Entry 2HHK (X-ray diffraction, 2.50 A resolution); this record covers chains L and M of the 3 polymer chains in the assembly.

# Chain L
Molecule: Reaction center protein L chain
From: Rhodobacter sphaeroides
UniProtKB: P0C0Y8 (RCEL_RHOSH); numbering as in UniProt (aligned over 1-281)
Amino-acid sequence (281 residues; numbered 1 to 281; the number before each row is that of its first residue):
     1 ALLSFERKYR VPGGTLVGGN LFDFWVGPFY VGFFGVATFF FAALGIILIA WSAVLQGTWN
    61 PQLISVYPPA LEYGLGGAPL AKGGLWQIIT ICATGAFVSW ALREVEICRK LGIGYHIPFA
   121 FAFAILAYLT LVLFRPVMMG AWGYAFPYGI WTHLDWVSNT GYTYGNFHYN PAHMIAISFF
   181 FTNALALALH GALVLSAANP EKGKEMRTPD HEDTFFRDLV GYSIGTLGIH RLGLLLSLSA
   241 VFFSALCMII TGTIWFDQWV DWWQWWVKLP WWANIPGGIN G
Bound ions: bacteriochlorophyll a Mg site 1 near His153 (its only coordinating residue here); bacteriochlorophyll a Mg site 2 near His173 (its only coordinating residue here); Fe ion: His190, His230 (shared with His219(M), Glu234(M), His266(M) of chain M)
Residues lining bound ligands:
  - bacteriochlorophyll a (BCL), molecule 1: Ile46, Ile49, Phe97, Tyr128, Leu131, Phe146, Ile150, Trp151, His153, Leu154, Trp156, Val157
  - bacteriochlorophyll a (BCL), molecule 2: Phe97, Phe121, Ala124, Ile125, Ala127, Tyr128, Leu131, Trp156, Val157, Ser158, Thr160, Gly161, Tyr162, Asn166, Phe167, His168, His173, Ala176, Ile177, Phe180, Phe181, Val241, Ser244, Ala245, Cys247, Met248
  - bacteriochlorophyll a (BCL), molecule 3: Val157, Tyr162, His168, Phe181
  - bacteriochlorophyll a (BCL), molecule 4: His168, Met174, Ile177, Ser178, Phe181, Thr182, Leu185
  - bacteriopheophytin a (BPH), molecule 1: Thr38, Phe41, Ala42, Gly45, Ile49, Ile89, Cys92, Ala93, Ala96, Phe97, Trp100, Glu104, Ile117, Ala120, Phe121, Phe123, Ala124, Tyr128, Phe146, Tyr148, Gly149, Ile150, His153, Phe180, Ser237, Leu238, Val241
  - bacteriopheophytin a (BPH), molecule 2: Phe181, Ala184, Leu185, Ala188, Leu189, Phe216, Leu219, Val220
  - dibrominated phosphatidylglycerol (PGK; (1R)-2-{[{[(2R)-2,3-dihydroxypropyl]oxy}(hydroxy)phosphoryl]oxy}-1-[(palmitoyloxy)methyl]ethyl (9S,10S)-9,10-dibromooctadecanoate): Leu185, Val220, Gly221, Tyr222
  - phosphatidylglycerol (PGT; (1S)-2-{[{[(2R)-2,3-dihydroxypropyl]oxy}(hydroxy)phosphoryl]oxy}-1-[(palmitoyloxy)methyl]ethyl stearate): Ile49, Pro61, Gln62, Ile64, Tyr148, Gly149, Ile150
  - ubiquinone-10 (U10), molecule 1: Phe29, Tyr30, Val31, Gly35, Thr38, Phe39, Trp100, Arg103
  - ubiquinone-10 (U10), molecule 2: Pro171, Met174, Ile175, Ser178, Phe179, Thr182, Leu185, Ala186, Leu189, His190, Leu193, Val194, Glu212, Asp213, Phe216, Val220, Tyr222, Ser223, Ile224, Gly225, Thr226, Ile229, Leu232, Leu236, Trp262, Trp263

# Chain M
Molecule: Reaction center protein M chain
From: Rhodobacter sphaeroides
UniProtKB: P0C0Y9 (RCEM_RHOSH); residues 1-307 here = UniProt positions 1-307
Amino-acid sequence (307 residues; row label = number of the first residue in the row):
     1 AEYQNIFSQV QVRGPADLGM TEDVNLANRS GVGPFSTLLG WFGNAQLGPI YLGSLGVLSL
    61 FSGLMWFFTI GIWFWYQAGW NPAVFLRDLF FFSLEPPAPE YGLSFAAPLK EGGLWLIASF
   121 FMFVAVWSWW GRTYLRAQAL GMGKHTAWAF LSAIWLWMVL GFIRPILMGS WSEAVPYGIF
   181 SHLDWTNNFS LVHGNLFYNP FHGLSIAFLY GSALLFAMHG ATILAVSRFG GERELEQIAD
   241 RGTAAERAAL FWRWTMGFNA TMEGIHRWAI WMAVLVTLTG GIGILLSGTV VDNWYVWGQN
   301 HGMAPLN
Unresolved in the structure: 303-307
Bound ions: bacteriochlorophyll a Mg site 1 near His182 (its only coordinating residue here); bacteriochlorophyll a Mg site 2 near His202 (its only coordinating residue here); Fe ion: His219, Glu234, His266 (shared with His190(L), His230(L) of chain L)
Residues lining bound ligands:
  - bacteriochlorophyll a (BCL), molecule 1: Trp66, Met122, Val126, Phe150, Ala153, Ile154, Leu156, Trp157, Leu160, Trp185, Thr186, Asn187, Phe189, Ser190, Asn195, Leu196, Phe197, His202, Ser205, Ile206, Leu209, Tyr210, Val276, Thr277, Gly280, Gly281, Ile284
  - bacteriochlorophyll a (BCL), molecule 2: Met122, Trp157, Leu160, Val175, Ile179, His182, Leu183, Trp185, Thr186
  - bacteriochlorophyll a (BCL), molecule 3: Thr186, Phe197, Leu209, Tyr210
  - bacteriochlorophyll a (BCL), molecule 4: Phe197, Gly203, Ile206, Ala207, Tyr210, Gly211, Leu214
  - bacteriopheophytin a (BPH), molecule 1: Ser59, Leu60, Gly63, Leu64, Ala125, Val126, Trp129, Thr133, Thr146, Ala149, Phe150, Ala153, Ala273, Val274, Thr277
  - bacteriopheophytin a (BPH), molecule 2: Tyr210, Ala213, Leu214, Ala217, Met218, Trp252, Thr255, Met256
  - dibrominated phosphatidylglycerol (PGK; (1R)-2-{[{[(2R)-2,3-dihydroxypropyl]oxy}(hydroxy)phosphoryl]oxy}-1-[(palmitoyloxy)methyl]ethyl (9S,10S)-9,10-dibromooctadecanoate): Leu26, Ala27, Arg29, Ser30, Gly31, Val32, Gly33, Leu47, Gly48, Ile50, Trp129
  - phosphatidylglycerol (PGT; (1S)-2-{[{[(2R)-2,3-dihydroxypropyl]oxy}(hydroxy)phosphoryl]oxy}-1-[(palmitoyloxy)methyl]ethyl stearate): Pro200, Gly203, Leu204, Ala207, Phe208, Trp268, Trp271, Met272, Leu275
  - ubiquinone-10 (U10): Leu214, Leu215, Met218, His219, Thr222, Ile223, Ala245, Ala248, Ala249, Trp252, Met256, Phe258, Asn259, Ala260, Thr261, Met262, Ile265, Trp268, Met272

# Chain L / chain M interface
Pairs across the interface - 221 pairs, chain L then chain M:
  Ala1(L) with Arg253(M), hydrogen bond (backbone-side chain)
  Leu2(L) with Arg253(M)
  Leu3(L) with Leu250(M), hydrophobic; Arg253(M); Asn259(M)
  Phe5(L) with Arg241(M); Glu246(M); Leu250(M), hydrophobic
  Glu6(L) with Leu250(M); Arg253(M), salt bridge; Trp254(M), hydrogen bond
  Lys8(L) with Glu246(M), salt bridge
  Tyr9(L) with Thr243(M), hydrogen bond; Glu246(M), hydrogen bond; Arg247(M); Leu250(M), hydrophobic; Trp254(M)
  Arg10(L) with Arg253(M); Trp254(M)
  Trp25(L) with Trp254(M)
  Pro28(L) with Arg253(M); Trp254(M); Gly257(M)
  Phe29(L) with Trp254(M); Thr255(M); Met256(M); Gly257(M)
  Tyr30(L) with Trp254(M), hydrogen bond (backbone-backbone)
  Trp100(L) with Thr255(M)
  Arg103(L) with Trp254(M), hydrogen bond (side chain-backbone); Thr255(M), hydrogen bond (side chain-backbone)
  Glu104(L) with Phe251(M); Thr255(M)
  Ile107(L) with Phe251(M), hydrophobic; Trp254(M), hydrophobic; Thr255(M)
  Cys108(L) with Phe251(M), hydrophobic
  Lys110(L) with Trp254(M)
  Leu111(L) with Arg247(M), hydrogen bond (backbone-side chain); Phe251(M); Trp254(M), hydrophobic
  Gly112(L) with Arg228(M), hydrogen bond (backbone-side chain); Phe229(M)
  Ile113(L) with Ala225(M); Val226(M), hydrophobic; Arg228(M); Phe229(M), hydrophobic; Arg247(M); Phe251(M), hydrophobic
  Gly114(L) with Ala225(M), hydrogen bond (backbone-backbone); Arg228(M)
  Tyr115(L) with Glu2(M)
  His116(L) with Gln4(M), hydrogen bond (side chain-backbone); Ala221(M); Leu224(M); Ala225(M)
  Ile117(L) with Ala221(M), hydrophobic; Thr222(M); Phe251(M), hydrophobic; Trp252(M), hydrophobic
  Trp151(L) with Phe197(M)
  Leu154(L) with Phe197(M)
  Val157(L) with Phe197(M), hydrophobic
  Ser158(L) with Phe197(M)
  Tyr162(L) with Asn187(M), hydrogen bond; Leu191(M)
  Asn166(L) with Leu183(M); Asn187(M)
  His168(L) with Leu183(M), hydrogen bond (side chain-backbone); Thr186(M)
  Tyr169(L) with Phe180(M); Asp184(M), hydrogen bond
  Met174(L) with Phe180(M), hydrophobic; Leu183(M), hydrophobic
  Phe180(L) with Leu209(M); Ala213(M), hydrophobic
  Phe181(L) with Leu209(M), hydrophobic
  Asn183(L) with Ser212(M), hydrogen bond (side chain-backbone); Ala213(M); Phe216(M)
  Ala184(L) with Ala273(M)
  Ala186(L) with Phe216(M)
  Leu187(L) with Ser212(M); Phe216(M); Ala269(M), hydrophobic
  Ala188(L) with Ala273(M)
  His190(L) with His219(M); Glu234(M), salt bridge; His266(M), hydrogen bond
  Gly191(L) with His266(M)
  Ala192(L) with His145(M); Thr146(M); Ile270(M), hydrophobic
  Val194(L) with Glu234(M); Leu235(M); His266(M)
  Leu195(L) with His145(M); Glu263(M); His266(M); Arg267(M); Ile270(M), hydrophobic
  Ser196(L) with Met142(M); Gly143(M), hydrogen bond (backbone-backbone); His145(M)
  Ala197(L) with Met142(M), hydrophobic; Leu235(M), hydrophobic
  Ala198(L) with Leu235(M)
  Asn199(L) with Gly143(M); His145(M); Glu263(M), hydrogen bond; Arg267(M), hydrogen bond
  Pro200(L) with Gly141(M); Gly143(M)
  Glu201(L) with Gln138(M); Gly141(M), hydrogen bond (backbone-backbone); Met142(M); Lys144(M), salt bridge
  Lys204(L) with Gly141(M)
  Met206(L) with Leu235(M)
  Arg207(L) with Glu22(M), salt bridge; Leu140(M), hydrogen bond (side chain-backbone); Gly141(M); Met142(M); Leu235(M)
  Thr208(L) with Leu235(M)
  Pro209(L) with Leu235(M)
  Asp210(L) with Met20(M)
  His211(L) with Met20(M); Glu22(M), salt bridge; Met142(M)
  Glu212(L) with Leu235(M)
  Asp213(L) with Asn44(M)
  Thr214(L) with Gly19(M); Met20(M), hydrogen bond (side chain-backbone); Arg29(M); Leu140(M)
  Phe215(L) with Thr133(M); Arg136(M); Ala137(M); Leu140(M), hydrophobic; Met142(M), hydrophobic; Thr146(M)
  Arg217(L) with Asp17(M), salt bridge; Asn44(M); Gln46(M); Gly48(M); Pro49(M); Ile50(M); Tyr51(M)
  Asp218(L) with Val24(M); Arg29(M), salt bridge; Ile50(M); Tyr51(M), hydrogen bond (backbone-backbone); Arg132(M), hydrogen bond (backbone-side chain)
  Leu219(L) with Trp129(M); Arg132(M), hydrogen bond (backbone-side chain); Thr133(M)
  Val220(L) with Ile50(M)
  Gly221(L) with Leu47(M); Gly48(M), hydrogen bond (backbone-backbone); Pro49(M); Ile50(M)
  Tyr222(L) with Leu39(M), hydrophobic; Asn44(M), hydrogen bond (side chain-backbone); Gln46(M); Leu47(M), hydrophobic
  Ser223(L) with Asn44(M), hydrogen bond (backbone-side chain)
  Ile224(L) with Gly43(M); Asn44(M), hydrogen bond (backbone-backbone)
  Gly225(L) with Asn44(M)
  Thr226(L) with Glu232(M)
  Leu227(L) with Asn5(M); Leu224(M), hydrophobic; Glu232(M)
  Gly228(L) with Phe42(M)
  Ile229(L) with Phe216(M)
  His230(L) with His219(M), hydrogen bond; Gly220(M); Ile223(M); Glu234(M), salt bridge
  Arg231(L) with Tyr3(M); Asn5(M), hydrogen bond (side chain-backbone); Ile6(M), hydrogen bond (side chain-backbone); Phe7(M); Ser8(M), hydrogen bond; Trp41(M); Phe42(M), hydrogen bond (side chain-backbone); Leu224(M)
  Leu232(L) with Phe42(M)
  Gly233(L) with Phe216(M)
  Leu234(L) with Ala217(M); Leu224(M), hydrophobic
  Ser237(L) with Ala213(M); Ala217(M)
  Trp263(L) with Phe90(M), hydrophobic; Phe180(M), hydrophobic
  Trp266(L) with Leu86(M), hydrogen bond (side chain-backbone); Arg87(M), hydrogen bond (side chain-backbone)
  Val267(L) with Arg87(M); Phe91(M), hydrophobic
  Trp272(L) with Ala83(M); Leu86(M), hydrophobic; Arg87(M), hydrogen bond (backbone-side chain)
  Ala273(L) with Arg87(M)
  Ile275(L) with Asn81(M); Ala83(M), hydrophobic; Val84(M), hydrophobic; Arg87(M), hydrogen bond (backbone-side chain)
  Pro276(L) with Val84(M)
  Gly277(L) with Arg87(M), hydrogen bond (backbone-side chain)
  Gly278(L) with Gln77(M); Val84(M); Asp88(M)
  Ile279(L) with Gln77(M); Asp88(M), hydrogen bond (backbone-side chain); Phe91(M); Phe92(M), hydrophobic
  Asn280(L) with Arg87(M); Asp88(M), hydrogen bond (backbone-side chain); Phe91(M)
  Gly281(L) with Arg87(M)
Also at the interface, not in a pair above, chain L (100 interface residues in all): Ala120, Asp155, Leu189, Leu193, Leu235, Leu238
Also at the interface, not in a pair above, chain M (101 interface residues in all): Ala78, Ala149, Asn195, Tyr198, Leu215, Met218, Ile238, Ala239, Ala249, Met272

# Overview
100 residues of chain L and 101 residues of chain M are in contact, with 41 hydrogen bonds and 9 salt bridges.
Polar pairs include Glu6(L)-Arg253(M), Lys8(L)-Glu246(M) and His190(L)-Glu234(M).
Chain L is Reaction center protein L chain and chain M is Reaction center protein M chain, both from
Rhodobacter sphaeroides; the structure, Reaction centre from Rhodobacter sphaeroides strain R-26.1 complexed
with dibrominated phosphatidylglycerol, was determined by X-ray diffraction, deposited together with 2HG3,
2HG9, 2HH1, 2HIT and 2HJ6.
